PDB entry 1YM9 | X-ray diffraction, 2.00 A resolution | chain A

[Chain A]
Molecule: M-phase inducer phosphatase 2
From: Homo sapiens
Notes: EC 3.1.3.48; fragment: catalytic domain
UniProtKB: P30305 (MPIP2_HUMAN); residues 377-550 here correspond to UniProt positions 391-564 (UniProt number = residue number + 14)
Sequence (175 residues; row label = number of the first residue in the row):
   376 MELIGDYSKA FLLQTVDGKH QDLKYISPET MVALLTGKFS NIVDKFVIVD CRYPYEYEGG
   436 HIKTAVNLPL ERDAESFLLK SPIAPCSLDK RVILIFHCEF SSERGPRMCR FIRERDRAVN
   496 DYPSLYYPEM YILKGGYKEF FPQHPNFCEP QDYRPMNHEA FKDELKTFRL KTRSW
Disordered / not traced: 461-464
Differences from the reference sequence: initiating methionine (376); modified residue (473)
Modified / non-standard residues: C473 (3-sulfinoalanine; CSD)
Swiss-Prot annotation at these positions:
  - active site: C473
  - modified residue (Phosphoserine): S456, S549

[In short]
Curated annotation (UniProt) lists active-site residue C473.
Chain A is M-phase inducer phosphatase 2 (Homo sapiens); the structure, Crystal structure of the CDC25B
phosphatase catalytic domain with the active site cysteine in the sulfinic ..., was determined by X-ray
diffraction, deposited together with 1YMD, 1YMK, 1YML and 1YS0.
